Entry 2JA6 (X-ray diffraction, 4.00 A resolution); this record covers chains A and T of the 15 polymer chains in the assembly.

== Chain A ==
Name: DNA-directed RNA polymerase II largest subunit
Source organism: Saccharomyces cerevisiae
Notes: EC 2.7.7.6
UniProtKB: P04050 (RPB1_YEAST); numbering as in UniProt (aligned over 1-1733)
Chain sequence (1733 residues; row label = number of the first residue in the row):
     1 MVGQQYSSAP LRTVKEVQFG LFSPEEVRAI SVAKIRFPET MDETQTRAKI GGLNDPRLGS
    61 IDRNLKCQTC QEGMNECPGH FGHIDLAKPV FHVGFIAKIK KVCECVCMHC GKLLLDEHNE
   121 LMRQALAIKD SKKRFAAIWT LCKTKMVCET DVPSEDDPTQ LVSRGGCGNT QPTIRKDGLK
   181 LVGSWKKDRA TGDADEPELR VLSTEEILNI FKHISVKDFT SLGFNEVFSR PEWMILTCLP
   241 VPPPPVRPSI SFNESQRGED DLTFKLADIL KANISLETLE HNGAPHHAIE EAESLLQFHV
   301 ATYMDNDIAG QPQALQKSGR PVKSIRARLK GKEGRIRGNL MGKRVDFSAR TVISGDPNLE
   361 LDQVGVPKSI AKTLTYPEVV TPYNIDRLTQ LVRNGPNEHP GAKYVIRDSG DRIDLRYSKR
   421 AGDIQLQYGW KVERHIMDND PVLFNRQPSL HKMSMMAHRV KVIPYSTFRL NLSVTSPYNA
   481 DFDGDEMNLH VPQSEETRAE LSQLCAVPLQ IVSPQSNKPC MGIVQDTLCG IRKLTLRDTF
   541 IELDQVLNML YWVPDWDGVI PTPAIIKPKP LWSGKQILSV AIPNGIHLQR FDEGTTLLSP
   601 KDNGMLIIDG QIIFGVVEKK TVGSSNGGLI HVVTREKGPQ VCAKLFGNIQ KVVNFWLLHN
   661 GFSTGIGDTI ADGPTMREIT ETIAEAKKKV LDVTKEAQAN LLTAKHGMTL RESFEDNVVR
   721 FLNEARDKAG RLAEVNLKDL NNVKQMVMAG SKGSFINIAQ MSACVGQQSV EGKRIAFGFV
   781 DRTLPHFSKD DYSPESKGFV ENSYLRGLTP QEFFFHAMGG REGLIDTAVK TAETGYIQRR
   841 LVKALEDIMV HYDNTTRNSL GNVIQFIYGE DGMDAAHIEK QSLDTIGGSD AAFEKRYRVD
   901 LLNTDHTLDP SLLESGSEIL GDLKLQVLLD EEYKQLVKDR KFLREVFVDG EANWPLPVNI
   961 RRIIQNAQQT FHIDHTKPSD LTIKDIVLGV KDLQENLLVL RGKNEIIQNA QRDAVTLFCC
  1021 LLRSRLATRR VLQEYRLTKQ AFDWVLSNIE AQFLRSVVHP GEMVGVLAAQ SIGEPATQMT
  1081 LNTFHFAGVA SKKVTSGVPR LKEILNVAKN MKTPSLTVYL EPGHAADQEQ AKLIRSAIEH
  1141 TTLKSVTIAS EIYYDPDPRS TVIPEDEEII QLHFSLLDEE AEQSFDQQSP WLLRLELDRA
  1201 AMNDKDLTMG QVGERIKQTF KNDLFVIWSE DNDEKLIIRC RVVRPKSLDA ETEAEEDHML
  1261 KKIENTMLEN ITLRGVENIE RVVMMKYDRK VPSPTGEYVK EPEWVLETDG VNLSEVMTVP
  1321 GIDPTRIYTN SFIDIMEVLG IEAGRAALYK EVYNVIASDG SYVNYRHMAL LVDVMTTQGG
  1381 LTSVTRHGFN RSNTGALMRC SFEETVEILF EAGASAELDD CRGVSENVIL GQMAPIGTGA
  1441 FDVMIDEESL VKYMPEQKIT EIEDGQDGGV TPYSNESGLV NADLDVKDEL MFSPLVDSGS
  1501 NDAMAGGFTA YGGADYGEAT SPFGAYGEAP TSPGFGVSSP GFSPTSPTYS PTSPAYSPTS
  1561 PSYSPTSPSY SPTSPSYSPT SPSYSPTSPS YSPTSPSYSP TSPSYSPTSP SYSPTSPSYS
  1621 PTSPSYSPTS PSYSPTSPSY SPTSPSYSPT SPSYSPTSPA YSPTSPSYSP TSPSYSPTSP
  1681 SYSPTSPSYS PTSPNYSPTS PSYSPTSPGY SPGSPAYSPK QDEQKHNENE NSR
Not modelled in the structure: 1, 190-194, 1082-1091, 1177-1186, 1246-1253, 1456-1733
Metal / ion sites: Zn2+ site 1: Cys-77, His-80; Zn2+ site 2 near Cys-110 (its only coordinating residue here); Mg2+: Asp-483 (shared with 1 residue of chain P)
UniProt features mapped onto this chain:
  - region: Pro-248 to Asp-260 (Lid loop), Asn-306 to Lys-323 (Rudder loop), Pro-810 to Glu-822 (Bridging helix)
  - binding site (Zn(2+)): Cys-67, Cys-70, Cys-77, His-80, Cys-107, Cys-110, Cys-148, Cys-167
  - binding site (Mg(2+)): Asp-481, Asp-483, Asp-485
  - modified residue: Thr-1471 (Phosphothreonine)
  - cross-link (Glycyl lysine isopeptide (Lys-Gly)): Lys-695 (interchain with G-Cter in ubiquitin), Lys-1246 (interchain with G-Cter in ubiquitin), Lys-1350 (interchain with G-Cter in ubiquitin)
  - natural variant: Ser-1653 to Pro-1659 (deletion: In strain: A364A)
  - mutagenesis: Lys-1246 (K1246R: Impairs ubiquitination during transcription stress)

== Chain T ==
Molecule: 25-nt DNA strand
Sequence (25 nucleotides; row label = number of the first residue in the row; note: 1 number in that range is skipped by the numbering (no residue carries it; nothing is unmodelled there)):
     4 AGCTCAAGTA CTTX
    19 TCCUGGTCAT T
Not modelled in the structure: 4-9
Covalently attached groups: covalent link TT_17/DT19
Modified positions: TT ([(1r,3r,4s,9r,10s,12r,15as,15br,18br,18cs)-10-hydroxy-15a,15b-dimethyl-13,15,16,18-tetraoxohexadecahydro-8H-9,12-epoxy-1,4-methano-2,5,7-trioxa-12a,14,17,18a-tetraazacyclohexadeca[1,2,3,4-def]biphenylen-3-yl]methyl dihydrogen phosphate) at position 17; BRU (5-bromo-2'-deoxyuridine-5'-monophosphate) at position 22

== Interface between chain A and chain T ==
Contacting residue pairs (11):
  Lys-330(A) with DT16(T), salt bridge to the phosphate
  Lys-332(A) with DC20(T), salt bridge to the phosphate; DC21(T), salt bridge to the phosphate
  Arg-344(A) with BRU_22(T), salt bridge to the phosphate
  Arg-350(A) with BRU_22(T), sugar contact
  Gln-447(A) with DC21(T), sugar contact
  Pro-448(A) with DC20(T), base contact
  Ala-832(A) with DT19(T), phosphate contact
  Tyr-836(A) with TT_17(T), phosphate contact
  Arg-1386(A) with DT16(T), hydrogen bond to the sugar
  Glu-1403(A) with TT_17(T), sugar contact
Other interface residues (no listed pair), chain A (13 interface residues in all): Arg-337, Thr-831, Gly-835

== In short ==
The interface between chain A and chain T involves 13 residues on one side and 6 on the other; the contacts
include 1 hydrogen bond and 4 salt bridges. Polar contacts include Arg-1386(A)/DT16(T), Lys-330(A)/DT16(T) and
Lys-332(A)/DC20(T).
Chain A is DNA-directed RNA polymerase II largest subunit (Saccharomyces cerevisiae) and chain T is a 25-nt
DNA strand; the structure, CPD lesion containing RNA Polymerase II elongation complex B, was determined by
X-ray diffraction together with 2JA5, 2JA7 and 2JA8 from the same study.
